8W5R - chains A and H of the 5 polymer chains in the assembly; structure by electron microscopy, 3.10 A resolution.

# Chain A
Name: Minor capsid protein A1
From: Escherichia phage Qbeta
UniProtKB: Q8LTE1 (A1_BPQBE); residues 0-132 here correspond to UniProt positions 1-133 (UniProt number = residue number + 1)
Chain sequence (133 residues; numbered 0 to 132; the number before each row is that of its first residue; numbering starts at 0):
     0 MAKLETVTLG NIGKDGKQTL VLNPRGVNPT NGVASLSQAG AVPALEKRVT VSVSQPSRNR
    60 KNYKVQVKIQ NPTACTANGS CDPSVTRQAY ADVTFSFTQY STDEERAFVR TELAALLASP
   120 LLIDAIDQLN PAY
Unresolved in the structure: 0, 77-78

# Chain H
Name: Heavy chain of Ab53
From: Mus musculus
Chain sequence (125 residues; each row starts with the number of its first residue):
     1 VHSQVQLQQP GTELVKPGAS VKLSCKASGY TFTNYWMHWV KQRPGQGLEW IGMIHPDSGT
    61 TNYNEKFKSK ATLTVDKSSN TAYMQLSSLT SEDSAVYYCA RGVFYINYYA MDYWGQGTSV
   121 SVSSA
Unresolved in the structure: 1-4, 122-125

# Interface between chain A and chain H
Residue-residue contacts (9):
  Thr5(A) with Asn62(H)
  Thr7(A) with Trp36(H); Phe104(H)
  Gly9(A) with Phe104(H)
  Asn10(A) with Tyr105(H)
  Lys16(A) with Asn34(H)
  Val20(A) with Trp36(H), hydrophobic; His55(H)
  Asn22(A) with Thr60(H)
Other interface residues (no listed pair), chain A (9 interface residues in all): Thr18, Gly39
Other interface residues (no listed pair), chain H (9 interface residues in all): Ser58, Tyr109

# Overview
Chain A and chain H each contribute 9 residues to their interface.
Chain A is Minor capsid protein A1 (Escherichia phage Qbeta) and chain H is Heavy chain of Ab53 (Mus
musculus); the structure, Cryo-EM structure of Qb-Ab53, was determined by electron microscopy together with
8W5D, 8W5E, 8W5F, 8W5G, 8W5L, 8W5M and 8 further entries from the same study.
